PDB entry 7UP9 | electron microscopy, 2.90 A resolution | chains G and L of the 5 polymer chains in the assembly

== Chain G ==
Name: Fusion glycoprotein F0
Source organism: Nipah henipavirus
UniProt: Q9IH63 (FUS_NIPAV); residues 1-475 here = UniProt positions 1-475
Chain sequence (475 residues; numbered 1 to 475; the number before each row is that of its first residue):
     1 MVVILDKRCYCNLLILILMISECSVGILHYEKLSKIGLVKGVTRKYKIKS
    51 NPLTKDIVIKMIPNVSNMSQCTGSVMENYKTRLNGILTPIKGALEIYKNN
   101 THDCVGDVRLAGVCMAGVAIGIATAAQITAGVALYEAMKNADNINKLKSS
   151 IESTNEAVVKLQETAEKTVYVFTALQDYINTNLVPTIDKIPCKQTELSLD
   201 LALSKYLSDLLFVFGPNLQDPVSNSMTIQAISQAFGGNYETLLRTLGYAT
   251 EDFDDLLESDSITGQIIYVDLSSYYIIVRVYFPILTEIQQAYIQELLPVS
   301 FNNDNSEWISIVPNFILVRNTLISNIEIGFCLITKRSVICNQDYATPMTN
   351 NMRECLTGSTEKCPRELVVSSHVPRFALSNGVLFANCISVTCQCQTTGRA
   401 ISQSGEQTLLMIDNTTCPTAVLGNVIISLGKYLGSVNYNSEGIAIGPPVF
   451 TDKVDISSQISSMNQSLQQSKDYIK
Not modelled in the structure: 1-26, 105-111
Construct notes: conflict Cys104 (Leu in Q9IH63), Cys114 (Ile in Q9IH63), Phe172 (Leu in Q9IH63), Pro191 (Ser in Q9IH63)
Curated features (UniProtKB/Swiss-Prot):
  - region: Leu110 to Leu134 (Fusion peptide)
  - site: Arg109, Leu110 (Cleavage)
  - glycosylation (N-linked (GlcNAc...) asparagine): Asn64, Asn67, Asn99, Asn414, Asn464
  - natural variant: Thr250 (T250I: In strain: Isolate NiV/MY/99/VRI-0626), Met348 (M348T: In strain: Isolate Malaysian flying-fox)
Disulfide bonds: Cys71-Cys192, Cys104-Cys114, Cys331-Cys340, Cys355-Cys363, Cys387-Cys392, Cys394-Cys417
Covalently attached groups: N-acetylglucosamine (NAG) linked to Asn67, Asn99, Asn414, Asn464

== Chain L ==
Name: Fab 2D3 light chain
Source organism: Mus musculus
Notes: antibody fragment or engineered binder
Chain sequence (131 residues; each row starts with the number of its first residue; a row labelled like 27A-27E holds insertion residues (27A, then the next letters in order); numbers below 1 keep their minus sign (Met-18 is residue -18)):
   -18 MEFGLSWIFLAAILKGVQCDVLMTQSPLSLPVSLGDQASISCRSSQ
27A-27E SIVHS
    28 NGDTYFEWYLQKPGQSPKLLIYKVSNRFSGVPNRFSGSGSGTDFTLKISR
    78 VEAEDLGVYYCFQGSYVPYTFGGGTKLEIK
Not modelled in the structure: -18 to 0
Disulfide bonds: Cys23-Cys88

== Interface between chain G and chain L ==
Contacting residue pairs (8; chain G residue first):
  Lys160(G) - Asn28(L)  hydrogen bond (side chain-backbone)
  Lys160(G) - Asp30(L)  salt bridge
  Gln162(G) - Tyr32(L)
  Ala165(G) - His27D(L)  hydrogen bond (backbone-side chain)
  Ala165(G) - Val94(L)  hydrophobic
  Ala165(G) - Tyr96(L)
  Thr168(G) - Asn28(L)  hydrogen bond
  Tyr170(G) - Asn28(L)

== In short ==
5 residues of chain G face 6 of chain L across their interface; the contacts include 3 hydrogen bonds and 1
salt bridge. Polar contacts include Lys160(G)-Asp30(L), Lys160(G)-Asn28(L) and Ala165(G)-His27D(L). Covalently
linked N-acetylglucosamine: at Asn67(G), Asn99(G), Asn414(G) and Asn464(G).
Here chain G is Fusion glycoprotein F0 (Nipah henipavirus) and chain L is Fab 2D3 light chain (Mus musculus).
Entry 7UP9 (Prefusion-stabilized Nipah virus fusion protein complexed with Fab 2D3) was determined by electron
microscopy together with 7UOP, 7UPA, 7UPB and 7UPK from the same study.
